7F2Y - chain A; structure by X-ray diffraction, 1.55 A resolution.

# Chain A
Protein: Phenylacetaldoxime dehydratase
From: Bacillus sp. (strain OxB-1)
Notes: EC 4.99.1.7
Reference sequence: P82604 (OXD_BACSX); numbering as in UniProt (aligned over 1-351)
Sequence (364 residues; numbered 1 to 364; the number before each row is that of its first residue):
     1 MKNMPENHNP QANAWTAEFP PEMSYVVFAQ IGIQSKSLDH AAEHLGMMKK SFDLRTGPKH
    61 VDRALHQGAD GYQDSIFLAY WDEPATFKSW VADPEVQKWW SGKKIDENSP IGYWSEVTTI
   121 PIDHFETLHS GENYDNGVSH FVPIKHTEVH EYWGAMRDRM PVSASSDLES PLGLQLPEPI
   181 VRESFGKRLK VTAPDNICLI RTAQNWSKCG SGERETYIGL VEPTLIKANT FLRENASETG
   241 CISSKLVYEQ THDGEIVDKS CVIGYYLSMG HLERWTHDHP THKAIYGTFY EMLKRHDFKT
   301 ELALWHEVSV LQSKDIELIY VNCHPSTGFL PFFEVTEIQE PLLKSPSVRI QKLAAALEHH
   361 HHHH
Disordered / not traced: 339-364
Construct notes: engineered mutation Ala85 (Glu in P82604); expression tag (352-364)
Metal / ion sites: heme Fe near His282 (its only coordinating residue here)
Small-molecule neighbours: heme (HEM): Leu128, His150, Glu151, Tyr152, Trp153, Gly154, Ala155, Met156, Ile200, Thr202, Gln204, Val221, Leu225, Ala228, Leu232, Val262, Tyr266, Leu272, Trp275, Thr276, His277, His282, Ile285, Tyr286, Phe289, Tyr290, Leu304, His306

# Overview
Chain A binds heme.
Chain A is Phenylacetaldoxime dehydratase (Bacillus sp. (strain OxB-1)); the structure, Crystal structure of
OxdB E85A mutant (form I), was determined by X-ray diffraction (same publication as 7F2Z and 7F30).
